Entry 8RB9 (electron microscopy, 3.19 A resolution); this record covers chains D and E of the 7 polymer chains in the assembly.

# Chain D
Molecule: Ion-translocating oxidoreductase complex subunit D
Organism: Azotobacter vinelandii DJ
Notes: EC 7.-.-.-
UniProt: C1DMA5 (C1DMA5_AZOVD); residue numbers follow UniProt; this construct covers 1-366
Sequence (366 residues; each row starts with the number of its first residue):
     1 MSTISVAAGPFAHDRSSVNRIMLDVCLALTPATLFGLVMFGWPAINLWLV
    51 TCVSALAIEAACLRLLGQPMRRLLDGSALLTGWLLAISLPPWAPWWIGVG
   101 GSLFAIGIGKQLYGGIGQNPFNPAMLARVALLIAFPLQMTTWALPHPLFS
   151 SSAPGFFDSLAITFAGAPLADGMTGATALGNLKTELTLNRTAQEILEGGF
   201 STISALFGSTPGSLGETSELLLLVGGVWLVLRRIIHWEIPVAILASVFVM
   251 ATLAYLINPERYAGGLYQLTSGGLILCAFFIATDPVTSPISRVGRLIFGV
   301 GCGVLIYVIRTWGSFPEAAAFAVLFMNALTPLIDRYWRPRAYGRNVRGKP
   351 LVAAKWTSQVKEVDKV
Disordered / not traced: 1-4, 354-366
Covalent attachments: flavin mononucleotide (FMN) linked to Thr177
Ligand contacts:
  - FMN (flavin mononucleotide), molecule 1: Ser88, Met125, Arg128, Leu132, Trp142, Ala178, Leu179, Gly180, Ser213, Glu216, Gly272, Gly273, Leu276, Cys277, Ile281, Phe315, Pro316, Glu317, Ala318, Ala319, Ala320, Phe321
  - FMN, molecule 2: Leu132, Thr140, Thr184, Phe315, Pro316
  - phosphatidylethanolamine (PTY): Cys62, Leu65, Leu66, Leu103, Gly107, Ile108, Gln111, Leu112
  - riboflavin (RBF): Ile21, Met22, Val25, Ser77, Leu80, Thr81, Leu84, Lys110, Gly115, Ile116, Gly117, Asn119, Asn122, Pro123, Ala124, Ile235, Phe280, Ile281, Thr283, Asp284, Pro285, Val286

# Chain E
Molecule: Ion-translocating oxidoreductase complex subunit E
Organism: Azotobacter vinelandii DJ
Notes: EC 7.-.-.-
UniProt: Q9F5Y1 (RNFE_AZOVD); residues 1-238 here = UniProt positions 1-238
Sequence (238 residues; each row starts with the number of its first residue):
     1 MSHCGAPSVPEPEKKVPWQYFTSALWQYNVALVQMLALCPTLAVTTTATN
    51 GLGMGLATTLVLVMTNALISSMRHTISPEVRNPVMIGVIAGVVTLTDMAM
   101 NAWMHELYKVLGLFIALIVTNCAVLGRAESFCLRNPVIPSILDGAGMGAG
   151 FTAVLVVIGGIREILGSGTLFSQASSLLGSHFKWMEITVIPDFQGILLAI
   201 LPPGAFIVLGFLLAAKRVIDRKRAERRQQTHGELVVLQ
Disordered / not traced: 1-15, 229-238
Ion coordination: 2Fe-2S cluster Fe: Cys39, Cys122 (shared with 2 residues of chain A)
Ligand contacts:
  - 2Fe-2S cluster (FES): Ala37, Leu38, Cys39, Pro40, Thr120, Asn121, Cys122
  - phosphatidylethanolamine (PTY): Ile161, Leu165, Ile190, Ile207, Val208, Phe211, Ala214, Ala215, Val218, Arg221

# How chain D and chain E interact
Pairs across the interface (4; chain D residue first):
  Leu112(D) - Phe211(E)  hydrophobic
  Ile133(D) - Leu198(E)  hydrophobic
  Ile133(D) - Leu201(E)  hydrophobic
  Ala134(D) - Leu197(E)
Other interface residues (no listed pair), chain D (5 interface residues in all): Phe104, Ala130
Other interface residues (no listed pair), chain E (5 interface residues in all): Ile196

# Summary
The chain D/chain E interface involves 5 residues from each chain. Phosphatidylethanolamine is bound between
chain D and chain E. Chain D binds riboflavin and flavin mononucleotide. Chain E binds 2Fe-2S cluster. Flavin
mononucleotide is covalently linked to Thr177(D).
Here chain D is Ion-translocating oxidoreductase complex subunit D and chain E is Ion-translocating
oxidoreductase complex subunit E, both from Azotobacter vinelandii DJ. Entry 8RB9 (Cryo-EM structure of the
NADH:ferredoxin oxidoreductase RNF from Azotobacter vinelandii, NADH added) was determined by electron
microscopy (same publication as 8RB8, 8RBM, 8RBQ and 8AHX).
